PDB entry 8VUJ | electron microscopy, 3.92 A resolution | chains A and L of the 8 polymer chains in the assembly

[Chain A]
Name: Glutamate receptor ionotropic, NMDA 1
From: Homo sapiens
Reference sequence: Q05586 (NMDZ1_HUMAN); the construct lacks a stretch of the UniProt sequence, so the offset changes along the chain: 27-582 = UniProt 27-582; 583-779 = UniProt 602-798; 780-813 = UniProt 808-841
Sequence (815 residues; row label = number of the first residue in the row; a row labelled like 582A-582S holds insertion residues (582A, then the next letters in order)):
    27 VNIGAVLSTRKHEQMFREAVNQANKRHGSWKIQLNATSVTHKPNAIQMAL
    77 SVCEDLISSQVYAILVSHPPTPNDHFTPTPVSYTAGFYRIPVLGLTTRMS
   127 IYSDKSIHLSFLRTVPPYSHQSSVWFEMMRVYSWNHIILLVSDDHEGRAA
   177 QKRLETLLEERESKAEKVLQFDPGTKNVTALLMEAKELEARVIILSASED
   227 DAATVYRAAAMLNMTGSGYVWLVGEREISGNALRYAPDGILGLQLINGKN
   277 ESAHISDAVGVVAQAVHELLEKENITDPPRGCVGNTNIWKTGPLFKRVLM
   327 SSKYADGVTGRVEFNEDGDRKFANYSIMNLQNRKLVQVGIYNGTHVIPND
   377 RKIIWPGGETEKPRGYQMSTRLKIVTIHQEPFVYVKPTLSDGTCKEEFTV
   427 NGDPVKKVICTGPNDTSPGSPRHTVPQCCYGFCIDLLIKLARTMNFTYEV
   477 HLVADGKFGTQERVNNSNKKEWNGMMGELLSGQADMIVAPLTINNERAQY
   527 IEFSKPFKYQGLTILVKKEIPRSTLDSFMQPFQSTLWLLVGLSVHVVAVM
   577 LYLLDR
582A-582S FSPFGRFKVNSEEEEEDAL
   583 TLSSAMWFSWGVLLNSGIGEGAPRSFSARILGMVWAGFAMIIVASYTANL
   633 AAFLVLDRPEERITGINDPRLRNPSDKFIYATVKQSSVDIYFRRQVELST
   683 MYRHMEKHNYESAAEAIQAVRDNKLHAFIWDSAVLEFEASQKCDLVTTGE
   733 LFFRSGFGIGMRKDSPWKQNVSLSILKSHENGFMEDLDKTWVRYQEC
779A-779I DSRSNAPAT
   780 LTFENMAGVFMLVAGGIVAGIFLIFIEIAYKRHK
Disordered / not traced: 582A-582S, 779A-779I
Disulfides: Cys79-Cys308, Cys420-Cys454, Cys436-Cys455, Cys725-Cys779
Swiss-Prot annotation at these positions:
  - region: Leu584 to Pro605 (Pore-forming)
  - binding site (glycine): Pro516, Thr518, Arg523, Ser669, Asp713
  - glycosylation (N-linked (GlcNAc...) asparagine): Asn61, Asn203, Asn239, Asn276, Asn300, Asn350, Asn368, Asn440, Asn471, Asn491, Asn655, Asn752

[Chain L]
Name: 003-102 Light
From: Homo sapiens
Sequence (109 residues; each row starts with the number of its first residue):
     1 NFMLTQPHSVSESPGKTVTISCTRSSGSIASNYVQWYQQRPGSAPTTVIY
    51 EDNQRPSGVPDRFSGSIDSSSNSASLTISGLKTEDEADYYCQSYDSSTVV
   101 FGGGTKLTV
Disulfides: Cys22-Cys91

[Interface between chain A and chain L]
Pairs across the interface (7):
  Gly256(A) - Ser31(L)
  Arg260(A) - Ala30(L)  hydrogen bond (side chain-backbone)
  Arg260(A) - Ser31(L)  hydrogen bond (side chain-backbone)
  Arg260(A) - Tyr33(L)
  Arg359(A) - Tyr94(L)
  Arg359(A) - Asp95(L)
  Leu361(A) - Ser96(L)
Also at the interface, not in a pair above, chain A (5 interface residues in all): Lys360
Also at the interface, not in a pair above, chain L (8 interface residues in all): Asn32, Ser97

[Overview]
Chain A and chain L form an interface of 5 and 8 residues respectively; the contacts include 2 hydrogen bonds.
Polar contacts include Arg260(A)-Ala30(L) and Arg260(A)-Ser31(L). UniProt lists 5 glycine-binding residues on
chain A.
Here chain A is Glutamate receptor ionotropic, NMDA 1 and chain L is 003-102 Light, both from Homo sapiens.
Entry 8VUJ (Human GluN1-2A with Fab 003-102) was determined by electron microscopy (same publication as 8VUH,
8VUL, 8VUN, 8VUQ, 8VUR, 8VUT, 8VUY and 8VVH).
